5XF8 - chains 2 and C of the 7 polymer chains in the assembly; structure by electron microscopy, 7.10 A resolution (low resolution: residue-level contacts below are approximate; hydrogen-bond / salt-bridge calls are withheld).

# Chain 2
Protein: DNA replication licensing factor MCM2
Organism: Saccharomyces cerevisiae (strain ATCC 204508 / S288c)
Notes: EC 3.6.4.12
Reference sequence: P29469 (MCM2_YEAST); numbering as in UniProt (aligned over 1-868)
Chain sequence (868 residues; numbered 1 to 868; the number before each row is that of its first residue):
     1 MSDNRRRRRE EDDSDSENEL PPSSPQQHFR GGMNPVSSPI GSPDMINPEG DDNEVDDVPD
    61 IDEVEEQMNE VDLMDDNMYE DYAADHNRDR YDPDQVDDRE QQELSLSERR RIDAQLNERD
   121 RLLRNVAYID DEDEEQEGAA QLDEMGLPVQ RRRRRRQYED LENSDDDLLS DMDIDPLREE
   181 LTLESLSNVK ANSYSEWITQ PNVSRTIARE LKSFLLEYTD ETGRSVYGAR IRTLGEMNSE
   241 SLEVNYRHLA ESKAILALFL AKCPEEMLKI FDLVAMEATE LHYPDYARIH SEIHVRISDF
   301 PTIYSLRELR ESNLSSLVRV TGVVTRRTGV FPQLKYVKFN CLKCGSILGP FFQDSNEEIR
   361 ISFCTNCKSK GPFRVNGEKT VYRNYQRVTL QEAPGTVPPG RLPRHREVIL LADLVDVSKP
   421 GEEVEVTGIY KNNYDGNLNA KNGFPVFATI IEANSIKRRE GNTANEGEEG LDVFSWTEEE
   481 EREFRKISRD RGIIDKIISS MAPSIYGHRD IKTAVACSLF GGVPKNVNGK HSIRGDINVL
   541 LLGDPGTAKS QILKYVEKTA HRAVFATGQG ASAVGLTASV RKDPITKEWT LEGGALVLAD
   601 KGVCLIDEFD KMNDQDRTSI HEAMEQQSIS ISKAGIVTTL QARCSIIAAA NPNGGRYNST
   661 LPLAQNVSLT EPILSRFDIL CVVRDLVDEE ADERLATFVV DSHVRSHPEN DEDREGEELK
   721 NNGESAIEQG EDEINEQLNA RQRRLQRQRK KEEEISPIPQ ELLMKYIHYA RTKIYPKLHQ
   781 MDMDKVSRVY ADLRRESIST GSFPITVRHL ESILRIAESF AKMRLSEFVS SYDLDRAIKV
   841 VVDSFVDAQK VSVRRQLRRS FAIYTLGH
Disordered / not traced: 1-200, 436-447, 461-472, 707-755, 865-868
Glycans and other covalent adducts: covalent link Phe-331/Asn-384; covalent link Gln-386/Leu-410
Curated features (UniProtKB/Swiss-Prot):
  - zinc finger: Cys-341 to Cys-367 (C4-type)
  - motif: Ser-675 to Asp-678 (Arginine finger)
  - binding site (ATP): Gly-543 to Ser-550
  - modified residue (Phosphoserine): Ser-14, Ser-16, Ser-23, Ser-164, Ser-170

# Chain C
Protein: Cell division cycle protein CDT1
Organism: Saccharomyces cerevisiae (strain ATCC 204508 / S288c)
Reference sequence: P47112 (CDT1_YEAST); numbering as in UniProt (aligned over 1-604)
Chain sequence (604 residues; row label = number of the first residue in the row):
     1 MSGTANSRRK EVLRVPVIDL NRVSDEEQLL PVVRAILLQH DTFLLKNYAN KAVLDALLAG
    61 LTTKDLPDTS QGFDANFTGT LPLEDDVWLE QYIFDTDPQL RFDRKCRNES LCSIYSRLFK
   121 LGLFFAQLCV KSVVSSAELQ DCISTSHYAT KLTRYFNDNG STHDGADAGA TVLPTGDDFQ
   181 YLFERDYVTF LPTGVLTIFP CAKAIRYKPS TMATTDNSWV SIDEPDCLLF HTGTLLARWS
   241 QGMHTTSPLQ IDPRANIVSL TIWPPLTTPI SSKGEGTIAN HLLEQQIKAF PKVAQQYYPR
   301 ELSILRLQDA MKFVKELFTV CETVLSLNAL SRSTGVPPEL HVLLPQISSM MKRKIVQDDI
   361 LKLLTIWSDA YVVELNSRGE LTMNLPKRDN LTTLTNKSRT LAFVERAESW YQQVIASKDE
   421 IMTDVPAFKI NKRRSSSNSK TVLSSKVQTK SSNANALNNS RYLANSKENF MYKEKMPDSQ
   481 ANLMDRLRER ERRSAALLSQ RQKRYQQFLA MKMTQVFDIL FSLTRGQPYT ETYLSSLIVD
   541 SLQDSNNPIG TKEASEILAG LQGILPMDIS VHQVDGGLKV YRWNSLDKNR FSKLLQIHKS
   601 KQQD
Disordered / not traced: 1-12, 78-86, 158-183, 301-302, 418-498, 546-550

# Chain 2 / chain C interface
Pairs across the interface (14):
  Thr-219(2) / Thr-211(C)
  Asp-220(2) / Thr-211(C)
  Glu-221(2) / Ser-210(C)
  Glu-221(2) / Thr-211(C)
  Thr-222(2) / Thr-211(C)
  Thr-222(2) / His-244(C)
  Gly-223(2) / Thr-211(C)
  Gly-223(2) / Met-212(C)
  Arg-224(2) / Thr-211(C)
  Arg-224(2) / Met-212(C)
  Arg-224(2) / Ala-213(C)
  Val-226(2) / Thr-211(C)
  Val-226(2) / Thr-215(C)
  Ala-229(2) / Thr-215(C)
Also at the interface, not in a pair above, chain 2 (11 interface residues in all): Arg-230, Leu-258, Pro-301
Also at the interface, not in a pair above, chain C (10 interface residues in all): Thr-245, Ser-331, Gln-346, Ser-349

# In short
11 residues of chain 2 face 10 of chain C across their interface. UniProt lists 8 ATP-binding residues on
chain 2.
Here chain 2 is DNA replication licensing factor MCM2 and chain C is Cell division cycle protein CDT1, both
from Saccharomyces cerevisiae (strain ATCC 204508 / S288c). Entry 5XF8 (Cryo-EM structure of the Cdt1-MCM2-7
complex in AMPPNP state) was determined by electron microscopy.
